6ZOB - chains A and B of the 5 polymer chains in the assembly; structure by X-ray diffraction, 2.80 A resolution.

# Chain A (and B)
Name: Multidrug efflux pump subunit AcrB
Organism: Escherichia coli K-12
Notes: chain B of this document is another copy of the same molecule, construct and numbering; everything in this record applies to it too
UniProt: P31224 (ACRB_ECOLI); numbering as in UniProt (aligned over 1-1049)
Sequence (1057 residues; each row starts with the number of its first residue):
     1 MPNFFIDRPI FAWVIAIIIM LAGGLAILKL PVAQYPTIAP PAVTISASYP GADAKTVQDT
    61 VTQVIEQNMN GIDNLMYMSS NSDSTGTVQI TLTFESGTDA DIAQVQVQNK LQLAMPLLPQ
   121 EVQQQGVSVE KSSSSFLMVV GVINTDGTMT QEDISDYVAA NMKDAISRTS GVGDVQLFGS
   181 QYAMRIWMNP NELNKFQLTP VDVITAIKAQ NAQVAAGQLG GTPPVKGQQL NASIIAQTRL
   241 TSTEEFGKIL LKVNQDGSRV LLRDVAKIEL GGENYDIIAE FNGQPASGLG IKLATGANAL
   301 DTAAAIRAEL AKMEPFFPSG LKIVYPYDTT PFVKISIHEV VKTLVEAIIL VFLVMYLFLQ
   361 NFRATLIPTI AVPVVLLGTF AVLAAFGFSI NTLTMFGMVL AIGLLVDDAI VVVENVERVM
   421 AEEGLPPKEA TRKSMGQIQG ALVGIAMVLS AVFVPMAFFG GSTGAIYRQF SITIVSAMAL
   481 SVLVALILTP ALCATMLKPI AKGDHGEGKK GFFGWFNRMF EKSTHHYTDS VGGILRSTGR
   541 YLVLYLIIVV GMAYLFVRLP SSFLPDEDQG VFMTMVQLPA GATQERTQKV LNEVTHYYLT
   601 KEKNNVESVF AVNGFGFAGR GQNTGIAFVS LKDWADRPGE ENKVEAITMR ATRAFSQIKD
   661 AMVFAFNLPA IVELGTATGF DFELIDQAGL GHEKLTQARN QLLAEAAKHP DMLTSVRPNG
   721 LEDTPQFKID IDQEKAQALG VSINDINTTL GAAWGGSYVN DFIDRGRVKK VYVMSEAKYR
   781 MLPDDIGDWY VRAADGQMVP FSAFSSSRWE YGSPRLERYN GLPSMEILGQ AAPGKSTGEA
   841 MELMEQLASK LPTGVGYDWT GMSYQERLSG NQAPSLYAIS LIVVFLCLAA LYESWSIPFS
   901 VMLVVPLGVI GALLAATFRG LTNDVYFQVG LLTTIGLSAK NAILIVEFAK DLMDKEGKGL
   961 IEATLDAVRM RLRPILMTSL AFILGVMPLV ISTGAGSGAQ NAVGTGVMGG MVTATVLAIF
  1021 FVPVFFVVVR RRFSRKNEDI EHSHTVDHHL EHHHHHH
Unresolved in the structure: 1036-1057 (chain B: 1035-1057)
Construct notes: expression tag (1050-1057)
Small-molecule neighbours:
  - 3-formyl rifamycin SV (3YI; (2S,12Z,14E,16S,17S,18R,19R,20R,21S,22R,23S,24E)-8-formyl-5,6,9,17,19-pentahydroxy-23-methoxy-2,4,12,16,18,20,22-heptam ethyl-1,11-dioxo-1,2-dihydro-2,7-(epoxypentadeca[1,11,13]trienoimino)naphtho[2,1-b]furan-21-yl acetate): Met-573, Met-575, Gln-577, Phe-617, Ala-618, Gly-619, Met-662, Phe-664, Phe-666, Leu-668, Arg-717, Pro-718, Asn-719, Gly-720, Leu-721, Arg-815, Leu-828
  - ETE (2-{2-[2-2-(methoxy-ethoxy)-ethoxy]-ethoxy}-ethanol): Gly-957, Lys-958, Gly-959
Swiss-Prot annotation at these positions:
  - mutagenesis: His-526 (H526Y: Partially restores chloramphenicol resistance to an AcrZ G30R mutant)
Reported in the primary citation:
  - mutagenesis - G621P: decreased growth in response to 3-formyl rifamycin SV
  - mutagenesis - G621P: unchanged growth in response to RFB
  - mutagenesis - G619P: unchanged growth in response to 3-formyl rifamycin SV
  - mutagenesis - I38A, L393A, I466A, F563A, I671A, L674A: decreased growth in response to drugs with low molecular weight (LMW)
  - mutagenesis - F563A: decreased growth in response to fusidic acid (FUA)
  - mutagenesis - F563A: decreased growth in response to novobiocin
  - mutagenesis - F380A/F563A: decreased growth in response to FUA
  - mutagenesis - F380A/F563A: unchanged growth in response to doxorubicin
  - mutagenesis - T934A, L937A: decreased growth in response to erythromycin
  - mutagenesis - T934A, L937A: unchanged growth in response to Doxorubicin
  - mutagenesis - I38A, L393A, I466A, I671A, L674A: decreased growth in response to beta-lactams, linezolid, and phenicols
  - mutagenesis - F380A/F563A, F563A/L674A: abolished growth in response to DDM
  - mutagenesis - F380A/F563A, F563A: decreased growth in response to beta-lactams
  - mutagenesis - F563A: decreased growth in response to phenicols
  - catalytic residues: Asp-407, Asp-408, Lys-940 (citing earlier work)
  - mutagenesis - T934A, L937A: increased growth in response to beta-lactams
  - mutagenesis - T934A, L937A: increased growth in response to novobiocin
  - mutagenesis - A981C: unchanged growth in response to all the tested drugs

# Interface between chain A and chain B
Residue-residue contacts (140):
  Arg-8(A) / Glu-893(B)
  Pro-9(A) / Glu-893(B)
  Ile-10(A) / Ala-889(B)
  Ile-10(A) / Glu-893(B)  hydrogen bond (backbone-side chain)
  Ile-10(A) / Ser-894(B)
  Ile-10(A) / Trp-895(B)
  Phe-11(A) / Ala-890(B)  hydrophobic
  Phe-11(A) / Glu-893(B)  hydrogen bond (backbone-side chain)
  Trp-13(A) / Trp-895(B)  hydrophobic
  Val-14(A) / Leu-886(B)
  Ile-17(A) / Leu-886(B)  hydrophobic
  Asp-101(A) / Asp-73(B)
  Asp-101(A) / Ile-102(B)
  Asp-101(A) / Gln-106(B)
  Gln-104(A) / Lys-110(B)
  Val-105(A) / Val-105(B)  hydrophobic
  Val-105(A) / Asn-109(B)
  Gln-108(A) / Asn-109(B)  hydrogen bond (side chain-backbone)
  Gln-108(A) / Gln-112(B)
  Gln-108(A) / Leu-113(B)
  Leu-111(A) / Leu-113(B)  hydrophobic
  Gln-112(A) / Gln-112(B)  hydrogen bond
  Gln-123(A) / Pro-116(B)
  Gln-124(A) / Leu-117(B)
  Val-127(A) / Leu-113(B)
  Val-129(A) / Lys-110(B)  hydrogen bond (backbone-side chain)
  Val-129(A) / Leu-113(B)  hydrophobic
  Lys-131(A) / Asp-73(B)  salt bridge
  Asp-164(A) / Gln-67(B)
  Asp-164(A) / Asn-70(B)
  Ser-167(A) / Asn-70(B)
  Ser-167(A) / Gly-71(B)  hydrogen bond (backbone-backbone)
  Arg-168(A) / Met-69(B)
  Arg-168(A) / Asn-70(B)
  Arg-168(A) / Ile-72(B)
  Arg-168(A) / Met-78(B)
  Arg-168(A) / Asn-820(B)  hydrogen bond (side chain-backbone)
  Ser-170(A) / Asn-74(B)  hydrogen bond (side chain-backbone)
  Val-172(A) / Gly-71(B)
  Ala-209(A) / Ile-743(B)
  Gln-210(A) / Gln-733(B)
  Gln-210(A) / Gln-737(B)
  Gln-213(A) / Thr-56(B)  hydrogen bond
  Gln-213(A) / Thr-60(B)
  Val-214(A) / Thr-56(B)
  Val-214(A) / Asn-747(B)
  Ala-215(A) / Tyr-49(B)  hydrophobic
  Ala-215(A) / Pro-50(B)
  Ala-215(A) / Gly-51(B)
  Ala-215(A) / Ala-52(B)
  Ala-215(A) / Gly-751(B)
  Ala-216(A) / Gly-51(B)  hydrogen bond (backbone-backbone)
  Ala-216(A) / Leu-750(B)  hydrophobic
  Ala-216(A) / Trp-754(B)
  Gly-217(A) / Gly-51(B)  hydrogen bond (backbone-backbone)
  Gly-217(A) / Trp-754(B)
  Gly-217(A) / Gly-755(B)
  Gln-218(A) / Ser-84(B)  hydrogen bond (side chain-backbone)
  Gln-218(A) / Trp-754(B)
  Gln-218(A) / Arg-780(B)
  Leu-219(A) / Phe-727(B)  hydrophobic
  Leu-219(A) / Trp-754(B)  hydrophobic
  Leu-219(A) / Met-781(B)
  Leu-219(A) / Leu-782(B)
  Leu-219(A) / Pro-783(B)
  Leu-219(A) / Trp-809(B)  hydrophobic
  Gly-220(A) / Gln-622(B)  hydrogen bond (backbone-side chain)
  Gly-220(A) / Arg-780(B)
  Gly-220(A) / Met-781(B)  hydrogen bond (backbone-backbone)
  Gly-221(A) / Gln-622(B)
  Gly-221(A) / Arg-780(B)  hydrogen bond (backbone-side chain)
  Gly-221(A) / Met-781(B)
  Thr-222(A) / Tyr-275(B)
  Thr-222(A) / Asp-276(B)  hydrogen bond
  Thr-222(A) / Gln-584(B)
  Thr-222(A) / Gln-622(B)
  Thr-222(A) / Met-774(B)
  Thr-222(A) / Arg-780(B)
  Pro-223(A) / Trp-187(B)
  Pro-223(A) / Tyr-275(B)
  Pro-223(A) / Ala-777(B)
  Pro-223(A) / Arg-780(B)  hydrogen bond (backbone-side chain)
  Pro-224(A) / Gln-584(B)
  Pro-224(A) / Ala-777(B)
  Pro-224(A) / Met-781(B)  hydrophobic
  Val-225(A) / Ala-777(B)  hydrophobic
  Val-225(A) / Lys-778(B)
  Val-225(A) / Met-781(B)
  Lys-226(A) / Glu-585(B)  salt bridge
  Gly-227(A) / Glu-585(B)  hydrogen bond (backbone-side chain)
  Gln-228(A) / Thr-583(B)  hydrogen bond (backbone-side chain)
  Gln-228(A) / Glu-585(B)
  Gln-228(A) / Met-781(B)  hydrogen bond (side chain-backbone)
  Gln-228(A) / Leu-782(B)
  Gln-229(A) / Gly-581(B)
  Gln-229(A) / Thr-583(B)
  Gln-229(A) / Arg-586(B)
  Leu-230(A) / Gly-581(B)
  Leu-230(A) / Thr-583(B)
  Leu-230(A) / Trp-809(B)  hydrophobic
  Asn-231(A) / Gly-581(B)  hydrogen bond (backbone-backbone)
  Asn-231(A) / Ala-582(B)
  Asn-231(A) / Gln-622(B)
  Ala-232(A) / Pro-725(B)
  Ser-233(A) / Ser-84(B)  hydrogen bond
  Ser-233(A) / Gln-726(B)
  Ser-233(A) / Phe-727(B)  hydrogen bond (backbone-backbone)
  Ile-234(A) / Phe-727(B)
  Ile-234(A) / Trp-754(B)  hydrophobic
  Ile-235(A) / Asp-53(B)
  Ile-235(A) / Gln-726(B)
  Ile-235(A) / Phe-727(B)  hydrogen bond (backbone-backbone)
  Ile-235(A) / Lys-728(B)
  Ile-235(A) / Ile-729(B)  hydrogen bond (backbone-backbone)
  Ala-236(A) / Lys-728(B)  hydrogen bond (backbone-side chain)
  Ala-236(A) / Ile-729(B)
  Ala-236(A) / Leu-750(B)  hydrophobic
  Gln-237(A) / Gln-733(B)
  Gln-237(A) / Ile-743(B)
  Gln-237(A) / Asn-747(B)
  Leu-250(A) / Gln-733(B)
  Leu-250(A) / Glu-734(B)
  Leu-250(A) / Gln-737(B)  hydrogen bond (backbone-side chain)
  Leu-251(A) / Gln-737(B)
  Lys-252(A) / Gln-737(B)
  Val-253(A) / Glu-734(B)
  Arg-259(A) / Glu-734(B)  salt bridge
  Lys-312(A) / Asp-858(B)  salt bridge
  Phe-316(A) / Gln-687(B)
  Phe-316(A) / Gly-854(B)
  Phe-316(A) / Val-855(B)
  Phe-316(A) / Gly-856(B)
  Ile-763(A) / Asp-59(B)
  Arg-765(A) / Gly-689(B)
  Gly-766(A) / Gln-63(B)
  Arg-767(A) / Gln-63(B)
  Arg-767(A) / Gln-67(B)
  Val-768(A) / Asp-59(B)
  Val-768(A) / Gln-63(B)  hydrogen bond (backbone-side chain)
  Val-768(A) / Gln-67(B)  hydrogen bond (backbone-side chain)
Also at the interface, not in a pair above, chain A (73 interface residues in all): Asp-7, Ile-18, Leu-21, Leu-25, Ile-102, Met-115, Gly-126, Asn-161, Thr-238, Arg-239, Gly-257
Also at the interface, not in a pair above, chain B (81 interface residues in all): Lys-55, Val-64, Glu-66, Leu-75, Thr-85, Ile-731, Gly-821, Ile-879, Ile-882

# Overview
73 residues of chain A and 81 residues of chain B are in contact; the contacts include 29 hydrogen bonds and 4
salt bridges. Polar pairs include Lys-131(A)/Asp-73(B), Lys-226(A)/Glu-585(B) and Arg-259(A)/Glu-734(B). From
the paper: catalytic residues Asp-407(A), Asp-408(A) and Lys-940(A); I38A, L393A and I466A of chain A, among
others, reduce growth in response to drugs with low molecular weight (LMW); 13 substitutions were tested in
all.
Chain A and chain B are both Multidrug efflux pump subunit AcrB (Escherichia coli K-12); the structure,
3-Formylrifamycin SV binding to the access pocket of AcrB L protomer, was determined by X-ray diffraction,
deposited together with 6ZO5, 6ZO6, 6ZO7, 6ZO8, 6ZO9, 6ZOA and 6 further entries.
